PDB entry 6TE2 | X-ray diffraction, 0.92 A resolution | chain A

# Chain A
Protein: Casein kinase II subunit alpha'
Source organism: Homo sapiens
Notes: EC 2.7.11.1
Reference sequence: P19784 (CSK22_HUMAN); residue numbers follow UniProt; this construct covers 1-350
Sequence (364 residues; each row starts with the number of its first residue; numbers below 1 keep their minus sign (Met-13 is residue -13)):
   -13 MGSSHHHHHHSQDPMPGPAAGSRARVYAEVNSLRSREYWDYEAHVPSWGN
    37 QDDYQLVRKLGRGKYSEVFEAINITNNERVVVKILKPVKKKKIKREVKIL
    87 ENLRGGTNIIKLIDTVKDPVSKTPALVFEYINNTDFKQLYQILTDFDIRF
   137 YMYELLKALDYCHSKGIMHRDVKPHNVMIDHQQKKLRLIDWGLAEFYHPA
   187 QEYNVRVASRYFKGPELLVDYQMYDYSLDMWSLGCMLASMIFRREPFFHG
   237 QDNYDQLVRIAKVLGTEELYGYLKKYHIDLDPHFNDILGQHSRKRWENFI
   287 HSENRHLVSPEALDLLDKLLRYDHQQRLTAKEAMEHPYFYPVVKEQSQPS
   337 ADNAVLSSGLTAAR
Disordered / not traced: -13 to 6, 334-350
Sequence notes: initiating methionine (-13); expression tag (-12 to 0); engineered mutation Ser336 (Cys in P19784)
Ligand contacts: N4N (3-[(4-pyridin-2-yl-1,3-thiazol-2-yl)amino]benzoic acid): Leu46, Val54, Val67, Lys69, Ile96, Phe114, Tyr116, Ile117, Asn119, His161, Met164, Ile175, Asp176, Trp177

# Summary
Ligands of chain A: compound N4N.
Chain A is Casein kinase II subunit alpha' (Homo sapiens); the structure, Crystal structure of human protein
kinase CK2alpha' (CSNK2A2 gene product) in complex with the 2-aminothiazole-type inhibitor ..., was determined
by X-ray diffraction together with 6TEI, 6TEW and 6TGU from the same study.
